8XA3 - chains D and E of the 18 polymer chains in the assembly; structure by electron microscopy, 3.70 A resolution.

Chain D (and E):
Protein: Major capsid protein
Source organism: Human alphaherpesvirus 3
Notes: chain E of this document is another copy of the same molecule, construct and numbering; everything in this record applies to it too
Reference sequence: Q6QCL5 (Q6QCL5_HHV3); residues 14-1394 here = UniProt positions 14-1394
Amino-acid sequence (1381 residues; numbered 14 to 1394; the number before each row is that of its first residue):
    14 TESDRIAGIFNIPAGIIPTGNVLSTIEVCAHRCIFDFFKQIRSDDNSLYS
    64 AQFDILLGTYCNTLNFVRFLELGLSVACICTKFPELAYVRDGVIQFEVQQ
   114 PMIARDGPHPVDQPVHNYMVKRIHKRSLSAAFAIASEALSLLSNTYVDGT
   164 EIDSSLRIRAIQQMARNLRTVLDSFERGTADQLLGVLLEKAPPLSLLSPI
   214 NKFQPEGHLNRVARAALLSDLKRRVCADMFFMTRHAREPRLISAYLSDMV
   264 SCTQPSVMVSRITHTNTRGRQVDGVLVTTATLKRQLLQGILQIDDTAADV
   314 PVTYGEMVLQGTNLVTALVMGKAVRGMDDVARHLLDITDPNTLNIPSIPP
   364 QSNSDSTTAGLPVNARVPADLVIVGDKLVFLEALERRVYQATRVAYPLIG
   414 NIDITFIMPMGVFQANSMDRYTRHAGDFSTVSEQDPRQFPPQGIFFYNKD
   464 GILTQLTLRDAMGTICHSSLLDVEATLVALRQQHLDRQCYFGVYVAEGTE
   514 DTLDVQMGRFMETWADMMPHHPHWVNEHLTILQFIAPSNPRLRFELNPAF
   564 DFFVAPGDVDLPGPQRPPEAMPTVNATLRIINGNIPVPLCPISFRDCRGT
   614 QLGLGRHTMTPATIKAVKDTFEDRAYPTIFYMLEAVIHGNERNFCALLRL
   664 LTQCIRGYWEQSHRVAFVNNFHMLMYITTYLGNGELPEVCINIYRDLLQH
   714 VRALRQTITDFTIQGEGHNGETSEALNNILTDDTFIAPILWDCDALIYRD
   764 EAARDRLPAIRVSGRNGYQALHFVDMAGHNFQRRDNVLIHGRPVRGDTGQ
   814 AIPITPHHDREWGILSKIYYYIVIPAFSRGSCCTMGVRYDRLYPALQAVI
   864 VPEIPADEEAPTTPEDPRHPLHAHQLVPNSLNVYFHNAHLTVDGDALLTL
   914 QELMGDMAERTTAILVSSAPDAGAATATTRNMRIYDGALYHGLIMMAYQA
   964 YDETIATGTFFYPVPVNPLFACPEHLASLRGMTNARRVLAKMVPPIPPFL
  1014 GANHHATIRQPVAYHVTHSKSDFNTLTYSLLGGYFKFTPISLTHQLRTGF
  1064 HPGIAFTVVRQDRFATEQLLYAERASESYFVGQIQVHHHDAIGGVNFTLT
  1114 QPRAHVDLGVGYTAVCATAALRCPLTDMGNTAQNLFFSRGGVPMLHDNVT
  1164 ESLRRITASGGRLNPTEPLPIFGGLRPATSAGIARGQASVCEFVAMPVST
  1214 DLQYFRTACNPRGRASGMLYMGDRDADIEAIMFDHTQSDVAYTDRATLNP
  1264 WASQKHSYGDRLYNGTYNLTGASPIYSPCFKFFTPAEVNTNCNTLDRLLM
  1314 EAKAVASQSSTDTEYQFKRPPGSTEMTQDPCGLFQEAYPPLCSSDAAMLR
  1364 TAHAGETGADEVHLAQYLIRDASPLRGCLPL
Construct notes: conflict Ile-22 (Leu in Q6QCL5), Ala-814 (Gly in Q6QCL5)

How chain D and chain E interact:
Contacting residue pairs - 188 pairs, chain D then chain E:
  Phe-23(D) / Val-332(E)
  Phe-23(D) / Met-333(E)  hydrophobic
  Asn-24(D) / Leu-331(E)  hydrogen bond (side chain-backbone)
  Asn-24(D) / Val-332(E)  hydrogen bond (side chain-backbone)
  Ala-27(D) / Val-332(E)  hydrophobic
  Ala-64(D) / Tyr-101(E)
  Gln-65(D) / Ala-100(E)
  Gln-65(D) / Tyr-101(E)
  Phe-66(D) / Tyr-101(E)  hydrogen bond (backbone-backbone)
  Phe-66(D) / Val-102(E)
  Phe-66(D) / Arg-103(E)  hydrogen bond (backbone-backbone)
  Phe-66(D) / Gly-334(E)
  Asp-67(D) / Arg-103(E)  salt bridge
  Asp-67(D) / Asp-104(E)
  Asp-67(D) / Gly-334(E)  hydrogen bond (backbone-backbone)
  Asp-67(D) / Lys-335(E)
  Asp-67(D) / Ala-336(E)  hydrogen bond (backbone-backbone)
  Ile-68(D) / Phe-96(E)  hydrophobic
  Ile-68(D) / Val-102(E)  hydrophobic
  Ile-68(D) / Asp-104(E)
  Ile-68(D) / Gly-105(E)
  Ile-68(D) / Val-106(E)  hydrogen bond (backbone-backbone)
  Ile-68(D) / Ala-336(E)
  Leu-69(D) / Val-106(E)
  Leu-69(D) / Gln-108(E)
  Leu-69(D) / Ala-336(E)  hydrogen bond (backbone-backbone)
  Leu-69(D) / Val-337(E)
  Leu-69(D) / Arg-338(E)  hydrogen bond (backbone-backbone)
  Leu-70(D) / Val-106(E)  hydrogen bond (backbone-backbone)
  Leu-70(D) / Ile-107(E)
  Leu-70(D) / Ile-136(E)  hydrophobic
  Leu-70(D) / Arg-338(E)  hydrogen bond (backbone-side chain)
  Leu-70(D) / Phe-1093(E)  hydrophobic
  Gly-71(D) / Ile-107(E)
  Gly-71(D) / Gln-108(E)  hydrogen bond (backbone-backbone)
  Thr-72(D) / Gln-108(E)
  Thr-72(D) / Glu-110(E)  hydrogen bond
  Tyr-73(D) / Ile-107(E)  hydrophobic
  Tyr-73(D) / Gln-108(E)  hydrogen bond (backbone-backbone)
  Tyr-73(D) / Phe-109(E)
  Tyr-73(D) / Glu-110(E)  hydrogen bond (backbone-backbone)
  Tyr-73(D) / Val-270(E)  hydrophobic
  Tyr-73(D) / Leu-1121(E)
  Cys-74(D) / Glu-110(E)
  Asn-75(D) / Glu-110(E)
  Asn-75(D) / Val-111(E)
  Asn-75(D) / Gln-112(E)  hydrogen bond (side chain-backbone)
  Thr-76(D) / Pro-363(E)
  Leu-77(D) / Gln-112(E)
  Leu-77(D) / Pro-114(E)  hydrophobic
  Arg-139(D) / Asp-119(E)  salt bridge
  Ser-140(D) / Asp-119(E)
  Leu-141(D) / Ala-117(E)
  Ser-142(D) / Ala-117(E)
  Ser-142(D) / Arg-118(E)
  Ser-142(D) / Val-124(E)
  Ala-144(D) / Val-124(E)  hydrophobic
  Ala-144(D) / Asp-125(E)  hydrogen bond (backbone-backbone)
  Ala-144(D) / Gln-126(E)
  Ala-146(D) / Gln-126(E)
  Glu-164(D) / Asp-352(E)
  Ile-171(D) / Ile-350(E)
  Gln-175(D) / Ile-361(E)
  Gln-176(D) / His-129(E)  hydrogen bond
  Arg-179(D) / Gln-112(E)
  Asn-180(D) / Pro-127(E)
  Thr-183(D) / Met-115(E)
  Thr-183(D) / Pro-127(E)
  Ser-187(D) / Met-115(E)
  Ser-187(D) / Ile-116(E)  hydrogen bond (side chain-backbone)
  Ser-187(D) / Ala-117(E)  hydrogen bond (side chain-backbone)
  Arg-190(D) / Pro-114(E)
  Arg-190(D) / Met-115(E)
  Arg-190(D) / Ile-116(E)
  Gly-191(D) / Ile-116(E)
  Gly-191(D) / Ala-117(E)
  Asp-194(D) / Ile-116(E)
  Asp-194(D) / Arg-118(E)
  Gln-195(D) / Asp-119(E)  hydrogen bond
  Val-401(D) / Ile-116(E)  hydrophobic
  Tyr-402(D) / Glu-219(E)
  Gln-403(D) / Pro-114(E)
  Ala-404(D) / Gln-113(E)
  Ala-404(D) / Pro-114(E)
  Ala-404(D) / Glu-219(E)
  Thr-405(D) / Pro-114(E)
  Thr-405(D) / Glu-219(E)
  Arg-406(D) / Val-128(E)
  Val-407(D) / Ile-116(E)  hydrophobic
  Val-407(D) / Arg-118(E)
  Gly-439(D) / Arg-436(E)
  Gly-439(D) / His-437(E)
  Gly-439(D) / Ala-438(E)
  Asp-440(D) / Thr-435(E)
  Asp-440(D) / Arg-436(E)
  Asp-440(D) / His-437(E)
  Phe-441(D) / Tyr-434(E)  hydrophobic
  Phe-441(D) / Thr-435(E)
  Phe-441(D) / Arg-436(E)
  Ser-442(D) / Tyr-434(E)
  Ser-442(D) / Thr-435(E)  hydrogen bond (backbone-backbone)
  Thr-443(D) / Arg-433(E)
  Val-444(D) / Gln-451(E)
  Pro-449(D) / Met-431(E)
  Arg-450(D) / Met-431(E)  hydrogen bond (side chain-backbone)
  Arg-450(D) / Tyr-434(E)
  Lys-462(D) / Ser-232(E)
  Lys-462(D) / Arg-236(E)
  Asp-463(D) / Ser-232(E)
  Ile-465(D) / Thr-1220(E)
  Ile-465(D) / Tyr-1255(E)
  Leu-466(D) / Gln-1216(E)
  Gly-618(D) / Lys-1033(E)
  Thr-691(D) / Ala-638(E)
  Thr-692(D) / Tyr-964(E)
  Thr-692(D) / Asp-965(E)
  Tyr-693(D) / Tyr-964(E)
  Tyr-693(D) / Asp-965(E)
  Tyr-693(D) / Glu-966(E)
  Asn-696(D) / Ala-638(E)  hydrogen bond (side chain-backbone)
  Asn-696(D) / Pro-640(E)
  Asn-696(D) / Gln-674(E)  hydrogen bond (backbone-side chain)
  Asn-696(D) / Asn-900(E)
  Asn-696(D) / Ala-901(E)
  Asn-696(D) / His-902(E)
  Gly-697(D) / His-902(E)
  Glu-698(D) / His-902(E)
  Glu-701(D) / Ser-675(E)
  Glu-701(D) / His-676(E)  salt bridge
  Asn-705(D) / Arg-677(E)  hydrogen bond
  Arg-708(D) / Arg-677(E)
  Gln-712(D) / Glu-635(E)
  Arg-715(D) / Arg-637(E)
  Asp-723(D) / His-1031(E)  salt bridge
  Gln-727(D) / Met-1005(E)
  Thr-735(D) / Val-1001(E)
  Arg-808(D) / Glu-966(E)  salt bridge
  Asp-822(D) / Tyr-964(E)
  Arg-823(D) / Asn-997(E)  hydrogen bond
  Glu-824(D) / Tyr-964(E)
  Trp-825(D) / Tyr-964(E)  hydrophobic
  Arg-1060(D) / Gln-546(E)  hydrogen bond (backbone-side chain)
  Asn-1109(D) / Gln-126(E)
  Arg-1135(D) / Phe-216(E)  hydrogen bond (side chain-backbone)
  Cys-1136(D) / Phe-216(E)  hydrophobic
  Leu-1138(D) / Val-225(E)
  Asn-1143(D) / Asp-1257(E)
  Ser-1172(D) / Ser-551(E)
  Gly-1173(D) / Ser-551(E)
  Arg-1175(D) / Ser-1251(E)
  Arg-1175(D) / Thr-1256(E)  hydrogen bond
  Ser-1193(D) / Arg-224(E)  hydrogen bond (backbone-side chain)
  Ala-1194(D) / Arg-224(E)
  Ala-1194(D) / Ile-1244(E)  hydrophobic
  Ala-1194(D) / Gln-1250(E)  hydrogen bond (backbone-side chain)
  Gly-1195(D) / Tyr-1233(E)
  Gly-1195(D) / Ile-1244(E)
  Gly-1195(D) / Val-1253(E)
  Ile-1196(D) / Arg-224(E)
  Ile-1196(D) / Ala-228(E)
  Ile-1196(D) / Tyr-1233(E)
  Ala-1197(D) / Ala-228(E)
  Ala-1197(D) / Ser-232(E)
  Ala-1197(D) / Val-1253(E)
  Ala-1197(D) / Ala-1254(E)  hydrophobic
  Arg-1198(D) / Ala-228(E)
  Arg-1198(D) / Ser-232(E)
  Arg-1198(D) / Ala-1254(E)
  Gly-1199(D) / Ala-228(E)
  Gln-1200(D) / Val-225(E)
  Thr-1324(D) / Val-225(E)
  Asp-1325(D) / Asn-223(E)
  Thr-1326(D) / Val-225(E)
  Asp-1358(D) / Met-431(E)
  Ala-1360(D) / Tyr-434(E)
  Ala-1360(D) / Arg-436(E)  hydrogen bond (backbone-side chain)
  Arg-1363(D) / Tyr-434(E)  hydrogen bond
  Arg-1363(D) / Arg-436(E)  hydrogen bond (backbone-side chain)
  Arg-1363(D) / Glu-1374(E)  salt bridge
  Thr-1364(D) / Arg-436(E)
  Thr-1364(D) / Arg-1383(E)  hydrogen bond (backbone-side chain)
  Ala-1365(D) / Ala-1372(E)
  Ala-1365(D) / Asp-1373(E)
  Ala-1365(D) / Arg-1383(E)
  His-1366(D) / Ala-1372(E)
  Ala-1367(D) / Ala-1372(E)  hydrophobic
  Ala-1367(D) / Arg-1383(E)
  Gln-1379(D) / Met-431(E)
Interface residues without a listed pair, chain D (117 interface residues in all): Ala-143, Ser-168, Val-184, Phe-188, Met-688, Ile-704, Ile-726, Gly-728, Thr-1111, Pro-1137, Ala-1171, Thr-1192, Glu-1327, Thr-1337, Gly-1368
Interface residues without a listed pair, chain E (115 interface residues in all): Glu-98, His-122, Tyr-131, Lys-215, Ala-229, Val-272, Leu-322, Ala-330, Leu-347, Thr-351, Ile-358, Ser-430, His-541, Asp-636, Gln-962, Ala-963, Thr-967, Ala-969, Glu-987, Lys-1004

In short:
The interface between chain D and chain E involves 117 residues on one side and 115 on the other; the contacts
include 36 hydrogen bonds and 6 salt bridges. Polar pairs include Asp-67(D)/Arg-103(E), Arg-139(D)/Asp-119(E)
and Glu-701(D)/His-676(E).
Chain D and chain E are both Major capsid protein (Human alphaherpesvirus 3); the structure, C-hexon capsomer
of the VZV B-Capsid, was determined by electron microscopy together with 8X9W, 8X9X, 8X9Y, 8X9Z, 8XA0, 8XA1
and 8XA2 from the same study.
